Entry 9ITT (electron microscopy, 2.96 A resolution); this record covers chains C and G of the 26 polymer chains in the assembly.

[Chain C]
Name: ATP synthase subunit alpha
From: Chloroflexus aurantiacus J-10-fl
Notes: EC 7.1.2.2
Reference sequence: A9WGS6 (ATPA_CHLAA); residues 1-522 here = UniProt positions 1-522
Amino-acid sequence (522 residues; each row starts with the number of its first residue):
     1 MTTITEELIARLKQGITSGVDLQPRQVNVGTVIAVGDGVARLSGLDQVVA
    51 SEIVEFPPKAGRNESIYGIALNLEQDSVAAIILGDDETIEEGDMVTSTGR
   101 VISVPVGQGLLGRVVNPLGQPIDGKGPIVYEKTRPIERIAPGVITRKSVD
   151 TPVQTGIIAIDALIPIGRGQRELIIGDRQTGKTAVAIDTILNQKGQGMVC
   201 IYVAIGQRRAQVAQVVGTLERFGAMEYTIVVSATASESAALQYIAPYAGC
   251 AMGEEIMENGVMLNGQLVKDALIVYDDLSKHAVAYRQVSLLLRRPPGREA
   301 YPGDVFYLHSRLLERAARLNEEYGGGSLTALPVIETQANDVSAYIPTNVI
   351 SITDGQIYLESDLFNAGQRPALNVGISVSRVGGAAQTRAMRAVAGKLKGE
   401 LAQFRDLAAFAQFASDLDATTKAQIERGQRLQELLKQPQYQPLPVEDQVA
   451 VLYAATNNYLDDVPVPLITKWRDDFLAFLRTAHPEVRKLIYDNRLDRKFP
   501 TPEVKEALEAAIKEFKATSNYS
Unresolved in the structure: 1-26, 522
Ligand contacts: ATP (adenosine-5'-triphosphate): Arg178, Gln179, Thr180, Gly181, Lys182, Thr183, Ala184, Glu335, Phe364, Arg369, Pro370, Gln437, Pro438, Gln439
UniProt features mapped onto this chain:
  - binding site (ATP): Gly176 to Thr183
  - site: Ser377 (Required for activity)

[Chain G]
Name: ATP synthase gamma chain
From: Chloroflexus aurantiacus J-10-fl
Reference sequence: A9WGS5 (ATPG_CHLAA); residues 1-290 here = UniProt positions 1-290
Amino-acid sequence (290 residues; row label = number of the first residue in the row):
     1 MPSSREIKRRIRSVKNVAQITRAMEMVSASKMRRAQRNVLATRPYADRMR
    51 EVMANLTARVVGAARRGTLLEKRETVKSVALLVVTPDRGLCGSLVANVLR
   101 RAGRFITEQRAMGRTVDVYTFGRKGRDFFLRTGFAPAGEATRLGDAPKLE
   151 AILGVAISAINGFQSGKYDELYIIYSEFINTLVQRPAIKQLLPVESPDIS
   201 TTTNVDYTYEPGEEEVLNSILPRYVETQIYQAVLESIASEHSARMVAMRN
   251 ATNNAKDLVRDLTLSFNKARQAAITKEVSEIASGAAALTS
Unresolved in the structure: 1, 287-290

[Interface between chain C and chain G]
Residue-residue contacts - 19 pairs, chain C then chain G:
  Pro296(C) with Ile281(G), hydrophobic
  Arg298(C) with Ile274(G); Val278(G)
  Glu299(C) with Glu277(G)
  Ala300(C) with Ile281(G)
  Asp406(C) with Arg22(G), hydrogen bond (backbone-side chain)
  Ala409(C) with Gln19(G); Ala23(G)
  Phe410(C) with Arg22(G); Ala23(G), hydrophobic; Met26(G), hydrophobic
  Phe413(C) with Ala23(G), hydrophobic; Met24(G); Val27(G), hydrophobic
  Asp416(C) with Val27(G); Ser30(G), hydrogen bond; Lys31(G); Arg34(G), salt bridge
  Leu417(C) with Met26(G), hydrophobic
Also at the interface, not in a pair above, chain C (13 interface residues in all): Gly297, Ser342, Gln412
Also at the interface, not in a pair above, chain G (15 interface residues in all): Arg270, Ala285

[In short]
Chain C and chain G form an interface of 13 and 15 residues respectively, with 2 hydrogen bonds and 1 salt
bridge. Polar contacts include Asp416(C)-Arg34(G), Asp406(C)-Arg22(G) and Asp416(C)-Ser30(G). Ligands of chain
C: ATP. From UniProt: 8 ATP-binding residues on chain C.
Here chain C is ATP synthase subunit alpha and chain G is ATP synthase gamma chain, both from Chloroflexus
aurantiacus J-10-fl. Entry 9ITT (Chloroflexus aurantiacus ADP-bound ATP synthase, state 2) was determined by
electron microscopy, deposited together with 9ITJ, 9ITK, 9ITL, 9ITM, 9ITN, 9ITO and 11 further entries.
